Entry 4F2M (X-ray diffraction, 3.00 A resolution); this record covers chains B and E of the 3 polymer chains in the assembly.

[Chain B]
Name: monoclonal antibody 1AF10, light chain
Source organism: Mus musculus
Notes: fragment: Fab; antibody fragment or engineered binder
Chain sequence (214 residues; row label = number of the first residue in the row):
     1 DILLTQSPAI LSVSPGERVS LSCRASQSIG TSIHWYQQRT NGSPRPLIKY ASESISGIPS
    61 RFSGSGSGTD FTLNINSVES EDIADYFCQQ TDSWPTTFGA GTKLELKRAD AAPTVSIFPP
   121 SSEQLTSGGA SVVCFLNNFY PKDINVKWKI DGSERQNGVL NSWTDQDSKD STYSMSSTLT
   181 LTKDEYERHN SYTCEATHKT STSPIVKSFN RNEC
Unresolved in the structure: 214
Cystine bridges: C23-C88, C134-C194

[Chain E]
Name: Spike protein
Source organism: TGEV virulent Purdue
UniProt: Q0PKZ5 (Q0PKZ5_CVPPU); residues 481-650 here correspond to UniProt positions 497-666 (UniProt number = residue number + 16)
Chain sequence (209 residues; each row starts with the number of its first residue):
   456 YPYDVPDYAG AQPARSPGLV PRGSRTANLN NGFYPVSSSE VGLVNKSVVL LPSFYTHTIV
   516 NITIDLGMKR SGYGQPIAST LSNITLPMQD NNTDVYCIRS DQFSVYVHST CKSSLWDNIF
   576 KRNCTDVLDA TAVIKTGTCP FSFDKLNNYL TFNKFCLSLS PVGANCKFDV AARTRTNEQV
   636 VRSLYVIYEE GDNIVLVPRG SDYKDDDDK
Unresolved in the structure: 456-506, 655-664
Construct notes: expression tag (456-480, 651-664)
Cystine bridges: C552-C611, C566-C579, C594-C621
Glycans and other covalent adducts: N-acetylglucosamine (NAG) linked to N516, N538
From the paper describing this entry:
  - mutagenesis - G527D, Y528A, G529D: abolished binding to 6AC3
  - mutagenesis - Y528A: unchanged binding to 1BB1
  - mutagenesis - Y528A, G529D: unchanged binding to 1DE7
  - mutagenesis - W571A: unchanged binding to 6AC3
  - mutagenesis - W571A: decreased binding to 1BB1
  - mutagenesis - W571A: decreased binding to 1DE7
  - mutagenesis - V617N: unchanged binding to pAPN
  - mutagenesis - G527D, G529D: abolished binding to 1AF10
  - mutagenesis - W571A: unchanged binding to 1AF10

[How chain B and chain E interact]
Residue-residue contacts (17):
  D1(B) with W571(E)
  Q89(B) with Y528(E), hydrogen bond
  T91(B) with S526(E); G527(E), hydrogen bond (backbone-backbone); Y528(E)
  D92(B) with K524(E), salt bridge; R525(E); S526(E); G527(E), hydrogen bond (backbone-backbone)
  S93(B) with G527(E)
  W94(B) with R525(E), hydrogen bond (backbone-backbone); S526(E); G527(E); Y528(E); G529(E)
  P95(B) with G527(E)
  T96(B) with G527(E), hydrogen bond (backbone-backbone)
Interface residues without a listed pair, chain B (10 interface residues in all): I2, Y36
Interface residues without a listed pair, chain E (8 interface residues in all): L570
From the paper, about this interface:
  - pairs named by the authors: Q89(B)-Y528(E) (hydrogen bond)
  - epitope / paratope residues, chain B: Q89(B)
  - epitope / paratope residues, chain E: Y528(E), L570(E), W571(E)

[Overview]
10 residues of chain B face 8 of chain E across their interface, with 5 hydrogen bonds and 1 salt bridge.
Among the polar pairs are D92(B)-K524(E), Q89(B)-Y528(E) and T91(B)-G527(E). The paper describes a hydrogen
bond between Q89(B) and Y528(E). The paper reports that G527D, Y528A and G529D of chain E abolish binding to
6AC3; epitope/paratope residues Q89(B) and Y528(E) among others; 5 substitutions were tested in all.
Chain B is monoclonal antibody 1AF10, light chain (Mus musculus) and chain E is Spike protein (TGEV virulent
Purdue); the structure, Crystal structure of a TGEV coronavirus Spike fragment in complex with the TGEV
neutralizing monoclonal antibody ..., was determined by X-ray diffraction, deposited together with 4F5C.
